PDB entry 1YYF | X-ray diffraction, 4.16 A resolution (low resolution: residue-level contacts below are approximate; hydrogen-bond / salt-bridge calls are withheld) | chains D and C of the 4 polymer chains in the assembly

# Chain D (and C)
Protein: ATP-dependent protease hslV
Source organism: Bacillus subtilis
Notes: EC 3.4.25.-; chain C of this document is another copy of the same molecule, construct and numbering; everything in this record applies to it too
Reference sequence: P39070 (HSLV_BACSU); numbering as in UniProt (aligned over 1-181)
Amino-acid sequence (181 residues; row label = number of the first residue in the row):
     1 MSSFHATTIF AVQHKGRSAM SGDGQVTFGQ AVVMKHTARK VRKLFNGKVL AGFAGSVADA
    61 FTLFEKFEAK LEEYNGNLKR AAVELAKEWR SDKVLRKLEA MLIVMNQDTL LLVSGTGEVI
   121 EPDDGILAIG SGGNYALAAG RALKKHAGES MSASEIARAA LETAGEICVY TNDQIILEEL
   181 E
Not modelled in the structure: 1
Swiss-Prot annotation at these positions:
  - active site: Ser2
  - binding site (Na(+)): Gly165, Cys168, Thr171
  - mutagenesis: Ser2 (S2A/T: Complete loss of protease activity), Ala6 (A6G: No effect), Thr7 (T7A: Complete loss of protease activity. The mutant is only found as a monomer; when associated with A-8), Thr8 (T8A: Complete loss of protease activity. The mutant is only found as a monomer; when associated with A-7)

# Interface between chain D and chain C
Contacting residue pairs (23):
  Arg90(D) with Ala58(C); Asp59(C); Thr62(C)
  Met101(D) with Phe4(C); Phe28(C)
  Thr116(D) with Ser56(C); Asp59(C)
  Gly117(D) with Ser56(C); Val57(C); Ala58(C)
  Glu118(D) with Phe4(C); Lys40(C); Gly55(C); Ser56(C)
  Val119(D) with Val57(C)
  Ile120(D) with Phe4(C)
  Glu121(D) with Lys35(C)
  Asp123(D) with Lys35(C); His36(C); Thr37(C)
  Ala128(D) with Met34(C)
  Arg141(D) with Val33(C); Met34(C)
Also at the interface, not in a pair above, chain D (17 interface residues in all): Ala86, Lys87, Leu112, Ser114, Asn134, Leu137
Also at the interface, not in a pair above, chain C (16 interface residues in all): Val32, Phe61

# In short
17 residues of chain D and 16 residues of chain C are in contact. From UniProt: active-site residue Ser2(D), 3
Na+-binding residues and 4 mutagenesis sites on chain D.
Both chains are ATP-dependent protease hslV (Bacillus subtilis). Entry 1YYF (Correction of X-ray Intensities
from an HslV-HslU co-crystal containing lattice translocation defects) was determined by X-ray diffraction.
